PDB entry 6KGH | X-ray diffraction, 2.11 A resolution | chain A

# Chain A
Name: Penicillin-binding protein PbpB
Organism: Mycobacterium tuberculosis (strain ATCC 25618 / H37Rv)
Reference sequence: L0T911 (PBPB_MYCTU); numbering as in UniProt; present here: 123-605, 607-679
Amino-acid sequence (562 residues; each row starts with the number of its first residue; note: 1 number in that range is skipped by the numbering (no residue carries it; nothing is unmodelled there)):
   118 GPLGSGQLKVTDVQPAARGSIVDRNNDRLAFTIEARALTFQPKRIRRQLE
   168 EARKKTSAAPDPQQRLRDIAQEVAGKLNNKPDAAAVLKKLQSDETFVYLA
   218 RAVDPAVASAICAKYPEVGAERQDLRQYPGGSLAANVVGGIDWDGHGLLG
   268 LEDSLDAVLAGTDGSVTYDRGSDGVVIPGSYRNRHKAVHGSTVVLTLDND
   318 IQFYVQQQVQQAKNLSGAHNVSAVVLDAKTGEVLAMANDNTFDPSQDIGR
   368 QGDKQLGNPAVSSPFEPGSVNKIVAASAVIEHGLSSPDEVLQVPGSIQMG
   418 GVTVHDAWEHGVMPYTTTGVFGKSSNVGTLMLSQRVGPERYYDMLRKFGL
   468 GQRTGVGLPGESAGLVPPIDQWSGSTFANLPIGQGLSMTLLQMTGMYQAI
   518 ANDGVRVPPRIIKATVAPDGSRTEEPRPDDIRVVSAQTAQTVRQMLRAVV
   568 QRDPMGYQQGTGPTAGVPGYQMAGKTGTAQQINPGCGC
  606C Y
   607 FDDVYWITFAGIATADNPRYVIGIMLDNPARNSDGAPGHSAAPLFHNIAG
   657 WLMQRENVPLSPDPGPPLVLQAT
Disordered / not traced: 118-128, 155-238, 284-300, 667-670
Sequence notes: expression tag (118-122)
Cystine bridges: Cys-603/Cys-605
Ion coordination: Co2+ site 1: His-263, His-302; Na+: Ser-504, Gln-509; Co2+ site 2 near His-645 (its only coordinating residue here); Co2+ site 3 near His-652 (its only coordinating residue here)
UniProt features mapped onto this chain:
  - active site: Ser-386 (Acyl-ester intermediate)
  - mutagenesis: His-427 to Val-429 (Decreased interaction with Wag31. Loss of interaction, reduced protection from Rip1 proteolysis; when associated with 488-Q--S-490 deletion), Gln-488 to Ser-490 (Decreased interaction with Wag31. Loss of interaction, reduced protection from Rip1 proteolysis; when associated with 427-H--V-429 deletion)
What the authors report for this chain:
  - catalytic residues: Ser-386
  - catalytic residues: Lys-389 (proposed by the authors, not directly observed)

# Summary
The Co2+ site 1 is built by His-263 and His-302. The Na+ site is built by Ser-504 and Gln-509. Curated
annotation (UniProt) lists active-site residue Ser-386 and 6 mutagenesis sites. The paper reports catalytic
residues Ser-386 and Lys-389.
Chain A is Penicillin-binding protein PbpB (Mycobacterium tuberculosis (strain ATCC 25618 / H37Rv)); the
structure, Crystal structure of Penicillin binding protein 3 (PBP3) from Mycobacterium tuerculosis (apo-form),
was determined by X-ray diffraction, deposited together with 6KGS, 6KGT, 6KGU, 6KGV and 6KGW.
